8AP8 - chains c and d of the 5 polymer chains in the assembly; structure by electron microscopy, 3.70 A resolution.

== Chain c ==
Molecule: subunit-8
Source organism: Trypanosoma brucei brucei
UniProt: Q585K5 (Q585K5_TRYB2); residue numbers follow UniProt; this construct covers 1-114
Chain sequence (114 residues; numbered 1 to 114; the number before each row is that of its first residue):
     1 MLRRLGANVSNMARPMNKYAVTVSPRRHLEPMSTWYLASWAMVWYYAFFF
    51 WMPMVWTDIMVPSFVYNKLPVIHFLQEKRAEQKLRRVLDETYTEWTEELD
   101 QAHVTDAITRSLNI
Unresolved in the structure: 1-70

== Chain d ==
Molecule: subunit-d
Source organism: Trypanosoma brucei brucei
UniProt: Q57ZW9 (Q57ZW9_TRYB2); residues 1-370 here = UniProt positions 1-370
Chain sequence (370 residues; numbered 1 to 370; the number before each row is that of its first residue):
     1 MRRVSSPNITIQSVRWISGVSPLLYFPPTTTSTTNREDQINKNTNIAIQM
    51 IKRYKGEVPPHYTRKSSATIEQVEKEIDALLGGAEKLRKTSTDDQPMDKL
   101 TLMERCLRHALWSYHKEEGRYDFDQIGRWVVYTPEDEVKLAQLKREVEAK
   151 EKLAALRKRREEEGLPGGPVPRINWPQEYSSFIDREPVVAKRIRYDTLAS
   201 TTLERDEKQIESTLQQYRRASQDKRLDDLVDLLERFKPVLAREAIMQRLT
   251 IKHLEGQLGVWRYMDWCPEVRDRAELEVDITGWQWWSPLEERRLLPVRLR
   301 SVNEVREIMSKTQAKKSAEAAERNPIVTQTSTGDNARDRLLKEVLALQAR
   351 INQRDEVEPSQTEQKKKAHH
Unresolved in the structure: 1-16, 251-289, 326-370

== Chain c / chain d interface ==
Contacting residue pairs (59; chain c residue first):
  His73(c) - Met246(d)
  Phe74(c) - Glu291(d)
  Leu75(c) - Glu290(d)
  Leu75(c) - Glu291(d)
  Leu75(c) - Leu294(d)
  Glu77(c) - Lys99(d)  salt bridge
  Lys78(c) - Leu294(d)
  Lys78(c) - Val297(d)  hydrogen bond (side chain-backbone)
  Arg79(c) - Leu294(d)
  Glu81(c) - Lys99(d)
  Gln82(c) - Leu294(d)
  Gln82(c) - Val297(d)
  Leu84(c) - Leu102(d)
  Leu84(c) - Phe236(d)  hydrophobic
  Arg85(c) - Arg298(d)
  Arg85(c) - Arg300(d)
  Val87(c) - Leu232(d)  hydrophobic
  Val87(c) - Arg235(d)
  Val87(c) - Phe236(d)  hydrophobic
  Leu88(c) - Met97(d)  hydrophobic
  Leu88(c) - Cys106(d)  hydrophobic
  Leu88(c) - Val305(d)  hydrophobic
  Asp89(c) - Arg300(d)  salt bridge
  Asp89(c) - Ile308(d)
  Thr91(c) - His109(d)
  Thr91(c) - Met309(d)
  Tyr92(c) - His109(d)
  Tyr92(c) - Thr312(d)
  Tyr92(c) - Lys316(d)
  Thr93(c) - His109(d)  hydrogen bond (backbone-side chain)
  Thr93(c) - Val130(d)
  Thr93(c) - Asp136(d)
  Thr93(c) - Gln313(d)
  Glu94(c) - Lys116(d)
  Trp95(c) - Lys116(d)
  Trp95(c) - Asp136(d)  hydrogen bond
  Trp95(c) - Lys139(d)
  Trp95(c) - Gln313(d)
  Thr96(c) - Glu117(d)
  Glu98(c) - Lys55(d)
  Leu99(c) - Met50(d)
  Leu99(c) - Tyr54(d)
  Gln101(c) - Arg205(d)
  His103(c) - Met50(d)
  Val104(c) - Ala47(d)  hydrophobic
  Val104(c) - Met50(d)  hydrophobic
  Val104(c) - Arg205(d)
  Thr105(c) - Leu203(d)
  Thr105(c) - Arg205(d)  hydrogen bond
  Ala107(c) - Met50(d)  hydrophobic
  Ile108(c) - Asn43(d)
  Ile108(c) - Leu203(d)  hydrophobic
  Ile108(c) - Arg205(d)
  Ser111(c) - Ile46(d)
  Leu112(c) - Gln39(d)
  Leu112(c) - Thr201(d)
  Ile114(c) - Arg194(d)
  Ile114(c) - Thr197(d)
  Ile114(c) - Leu198(d)
Interface residues without a listed pair, chain c (32 interface residues in all): Glu97, Thr109
Interface residues without a listed pair, chain d (46 interface residues in all): Ile51, Met103, Leu140, Leu143, Arg225, Val239, Leu299

== Summary ==
32 residues of chain c face 46 of chain d across their interface, with 4 hydrogen bonds and 2 salt bridges.
Among the polar pairs are Glu77(c)-Lys99(d), Asp89(c)-Arg300(d) and Lys78(c)-Val297(d).
Chain c is subunit-8 and chain d is subunit-d, both from Trypanosoma brucei brucei; the structure, Peripheral
stalk of Trypanosoma brucei mitochondrial ATP synthase, was determined by electron microscopy together with
8AP6, 8AP7, 8AP9, 8APA, 8APB, 8APC and 7 further entries from the same study.
